7CSP - chain A; structure by X-ray diffraction, 3.00 A resolution.

# Chain A
Name: Rho guanine nucleotide exchange factor 16
Organism: Mus musculus
Notes: engineered mutation(s): 242-252 deletion
UniProt: Q3U5C8 (ARHGG_MOUSE); residue numbers follow UniProt; this construct covers 209-230, 242-713
Sequence (500 residues; each row starts with the number of its first residue; note: 11 numbers in that range are skipped by the numbering (no residue carries them; nothing is unmodelled there)):
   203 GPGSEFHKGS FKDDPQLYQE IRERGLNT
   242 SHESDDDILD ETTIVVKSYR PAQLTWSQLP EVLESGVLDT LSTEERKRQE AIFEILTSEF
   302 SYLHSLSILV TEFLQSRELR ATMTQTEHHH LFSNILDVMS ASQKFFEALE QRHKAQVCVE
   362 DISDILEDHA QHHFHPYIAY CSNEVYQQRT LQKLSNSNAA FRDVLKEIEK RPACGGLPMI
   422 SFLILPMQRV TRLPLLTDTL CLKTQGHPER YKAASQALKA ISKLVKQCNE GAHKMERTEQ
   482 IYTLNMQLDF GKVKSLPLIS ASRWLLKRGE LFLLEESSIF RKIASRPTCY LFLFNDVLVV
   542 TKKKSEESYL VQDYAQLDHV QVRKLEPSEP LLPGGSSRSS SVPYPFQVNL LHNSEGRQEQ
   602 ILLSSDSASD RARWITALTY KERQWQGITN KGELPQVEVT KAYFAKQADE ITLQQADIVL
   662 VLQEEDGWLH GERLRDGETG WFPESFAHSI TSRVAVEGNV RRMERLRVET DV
Not modelled in the structure: 203-213, 242-263, 572-579, 710-713
Sequence notes: expression tag (203-208)
What the authors report for this chain:
  - contacts within the chain: L219-L418 (hydrophobic contact), L219-F423 (hydrophobic contact), L219-I309 (hydrophobic contact), Y220-R430 (hydrogen bond), Y220-R433, Y220-E225 (hydrogen bond), Y220-S302 (backbone contact), Q221-S422 (hydrogen bond), Q221-S306, R224-E639 (salt bridge)
  - mutagenesis - L219Q, Y220A, Y220D, E225A: increased catalytic activity
  - post-translational modification sites: Y220 (proposed by the authors, not directly observed)
  - mutagenesis - T617A: unchanged catalytic activity on RhoG
  - mutagenesis - R676L: decreased catalytic activity
  - mutagenesis - R706D: increased catalytic activity on RhoG

# Overview
From the paper: L219Q, Y220A and Y220D, among others, increase catalytic activity; a modification site at
Y220; 7 substitutions were tested in all.
Chain A is Rho guanine nucleotide exchange factor 16 (Mus musculus); the structure, Structure of Ephexin4
IDPSH, was determined by X-ray diffraction, deposited together with 7CSO and 7CSR.
